8PMP - chains A and D of the 3 polymer chains in the assembly; structure by electron microscopy, 3.43 A resolution.

[Chain A]
Protein: Nuclear cap-binding protein subunit 1
Source organism: Homo sapiens
UniProtKB: Q09161 (NCBP1_HUMAN); numbering as in UniProt (aligned over 20-790)
Chain sequence (772 residues; row label = number of the first residue in the row):
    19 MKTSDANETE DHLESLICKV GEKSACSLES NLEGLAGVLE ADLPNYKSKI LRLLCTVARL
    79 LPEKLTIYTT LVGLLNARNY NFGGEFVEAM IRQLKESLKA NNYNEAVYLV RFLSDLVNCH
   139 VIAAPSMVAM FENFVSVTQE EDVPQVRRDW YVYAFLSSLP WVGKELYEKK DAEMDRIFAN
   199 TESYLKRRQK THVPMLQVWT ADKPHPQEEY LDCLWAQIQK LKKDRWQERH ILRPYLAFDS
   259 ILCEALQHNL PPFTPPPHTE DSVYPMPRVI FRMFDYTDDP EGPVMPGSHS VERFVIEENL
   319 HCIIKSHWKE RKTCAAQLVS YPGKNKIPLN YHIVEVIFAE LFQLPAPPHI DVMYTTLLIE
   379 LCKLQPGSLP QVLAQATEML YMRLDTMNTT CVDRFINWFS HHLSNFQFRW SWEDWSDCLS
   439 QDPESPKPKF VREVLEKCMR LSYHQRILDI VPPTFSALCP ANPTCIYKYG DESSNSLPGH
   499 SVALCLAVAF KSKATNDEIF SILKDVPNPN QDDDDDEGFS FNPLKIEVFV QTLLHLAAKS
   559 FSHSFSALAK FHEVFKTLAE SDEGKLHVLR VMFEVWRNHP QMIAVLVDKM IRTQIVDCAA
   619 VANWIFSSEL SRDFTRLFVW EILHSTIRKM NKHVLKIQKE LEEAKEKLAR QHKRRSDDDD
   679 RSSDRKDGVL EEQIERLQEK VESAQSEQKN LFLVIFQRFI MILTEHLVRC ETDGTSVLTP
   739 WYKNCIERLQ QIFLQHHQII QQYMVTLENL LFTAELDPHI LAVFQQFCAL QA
Unresolved in the structure: 19-24, 528-537, 677-685
Sequence notes: initiating methionine (19)
UniProt features mapped onto this chain:
  - modified residue: Thr21 (Phosphothreonine), Ser22 (Phosphoserine), Ser201 (Phosphoserine), Lys204 (N6-acetyllysine), Lys698 (N6-acetyllysine)
  - cross-link: Lys684 (Glycyl lysine isopeptide (Lys-Gly) (interchain with G-Cter in SUMO2))

[Chain D]
Protein: Serrate RNA effector molecule homolog
Source organism: Homo sapiens
UniProtKB: Q9BXP5 (SRRT_HUMAN); residues 143-871 here correspond to UniProt positions 148-876 (UniProt number = residue number + 5)
Chain sequence (729 residues; numbered 143 to 871; the number before each row is that of its first residue):
   143 VMKTFKEFLL SLDDSVDETE AVKRYNDYKL DFRRQQMQDF FLAHKDEEWF RSKYHPDEVG
   203 KRRQEARGAL QNRLRVFLSL METGWFDNLL LDIDKADAIV KMLDAAVIKM EGGTENDLRI
   263 LEQEEEEEQA GKPGEPSKKE EGRAGAGLGD GERKTNDKDE KKEDGKQAEN DSSNDDKTKK
   323 SEGDGDKEEK KEDSEKEAKK SSKKRNRKHS GDDSFDEGSV SESESESESG QAEEEKEEAE
   383 EALKEKEKPK EEEWEKPKDA AGLECKPRPL HKTCSLFMRN IAPNISRAEI ISLCKRYPGF
   443 MRVALSEPQP ERRFFRRGWV TFDRSVNIKE ICWNLQNIRL RECELSPGVN RDLTRRVRNI
   503 NGITQHKQIV RNDIKLAAKL IHTLDDRTQL WASEPGTPPL PTSLPSQNPI LKNITDYLIE
   563 EVSAEEEELL GSSGGAPPEE PPKEGNPAEI NVERDEKLIK VLDKLLLYLR IVHSLDYYNT
   623 CEYPNEDEMP NRCGIIHVRG PMPPNRISHG EVLEWQKTFE EKLTPLLSVR ESLSEEEAQK
   683 MGRKDPEQEV EKFVTSNTQE LGKDKWLCPL SGKKFKGPEF VRKHIFNKHA EKIEEVKKEV
   743 AFFNNFLTDA KRPALPEIKP AQPPGPAQIL PPGLTPGLPY PHQTPQGLMP YGQPRPPILG
   803 YGAGAVRPAV PTGGPPYPHA PYGAGRGNYD AFRGQGGYPG KPRNRMVRGD PRAIVEYRDL
   863 DAPDDVDFF
Unresolved in the structure: 143-850
UniProt features mapped onto this chain:
  - modified residue: Ser488 (Phosphoserine), Ser535 (Phosphoserine), Thr539 (Phosphothreonine), Ser565 (Phosphoserine), Thr666 (Phosphothreonine), Ser674 (Phosphoserine), Arg828 (Omega-N-methylarginine), Arg835 (Omega-N-methylarginine), Arg845 (Omega-N-methylarginine)
  - cross-link: Lys145 (Glycyl lysine isopeptide (Lys-Gly) (interchain with G-Cter in SUMO2))

[Interface between chain A and chain D]
Contacting residue pairs - 27 pairs, chain A then chain D:
  Tyr461(A) - Asp852(D)
  Tyr461(A) - Pro853(D)
  Tyr461(A) - Arg854(D)
  Gln463(A) - Pro853(D)
  Lys511(A) - Asp861(D)  salt bridge
  Lys557(A) - Val857(D)
  Lys557(A) - Glu858(D)  hydrogen bond (side chain-backbone)
  Ser558(A) - Val857(D)
  Ser558(A) - Tyr859(D)  hydrogen bond
  Ser560(A) - Tyr859(D)
  Ser560(A) - Leu862(D)
  His561(A) - Val857(D)
  His561(A) - Glu858(D)  hydrogen bond (side chain-backbone)
  His561(A) - Tyr859(D)  hydrogen bond (side chain-backbone)
  His561(A) - Leu862(D)
  Ser564(A) - Leu862(D)
  Ala567(A) - Asp867(D)
  His570(A) - Phe870(D)
  Lys607(A) - Asp867(D)  salt bridge
  Ile609(A) - Phe871(D)
  Arg610(A) - Asp869(D)  salt bridge
  Arg610(A) - Phe870(D)
  Arg610(A) - Phe871(D)  hydrogen bond (backbone-backbone)
  Gln612(A) - Phe870(D)
  Gln612(A) - Phe871(D)
  His651(A) - Phe871(D)
  Glu705(A) - Phe871(D)
Other interface residues (no listed pair), chain A (19 interface residues in all): Lys568, Thr611, Met648
Other interface residues (no listed pair), chain D (15 interface residues in all): Arg860, Asp863, Ala864
Interface features reported in the paper:
  - interface residues, chain A: Tyr461(A)
  - interface residues, chain D: Asp852(D), Tyr859(D), Phe871(D)

[In short]
Chain A and chain D form an interface of 19 and 15 residues respectively; the contacts include 5 hydrogen
bonds and 3 salt bridges. Among the polar pairs are Lys511(A)-Asp861(D), Lys607(A)-Asp867(D) and
Arg610(A)-Asp869(D). From the paper: interface residues Tyr461(A) and Asp852(D) among others.
Chain A is Nuclear cap-binding protein subunit 1 and chain D is Serrate RNA effector molecule homolog, both
from Homo sapiens; the structure, Structure of the human nuclear cap-binding complex bound to ARS2[147-871]
and m7GTP, was determined by electron microscopy, deposited together with 8BY6 and 8PNT.
